8TYZ - chains A and B of the 3 polymer chains in the assembly; structure by X-ray diffraction, 2.68 A resolution.

[Chain A]
Molecule: E1(BilD)
Source organism: Ensifer aridi
Amino-acid sequence (535 residues; each row starts with the number of its first residue):
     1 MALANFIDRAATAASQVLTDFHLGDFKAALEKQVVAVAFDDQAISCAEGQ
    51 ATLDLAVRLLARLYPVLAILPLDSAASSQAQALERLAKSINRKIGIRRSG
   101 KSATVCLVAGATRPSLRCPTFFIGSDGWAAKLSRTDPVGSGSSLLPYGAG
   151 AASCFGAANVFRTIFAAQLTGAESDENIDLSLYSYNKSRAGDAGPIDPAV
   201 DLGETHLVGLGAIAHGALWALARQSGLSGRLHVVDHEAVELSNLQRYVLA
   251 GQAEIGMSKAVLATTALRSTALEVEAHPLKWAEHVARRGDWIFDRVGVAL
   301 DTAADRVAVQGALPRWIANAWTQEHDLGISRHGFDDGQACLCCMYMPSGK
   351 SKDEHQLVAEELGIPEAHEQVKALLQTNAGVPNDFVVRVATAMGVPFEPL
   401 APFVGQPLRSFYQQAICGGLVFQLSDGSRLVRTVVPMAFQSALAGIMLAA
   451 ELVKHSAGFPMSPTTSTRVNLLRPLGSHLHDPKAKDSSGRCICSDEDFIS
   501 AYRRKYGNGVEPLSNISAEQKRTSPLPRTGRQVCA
Unresolved in the structure: 1, 426-431, 509-535
Ion coordination: Zn2+: Cys340, Cys343, Cys491, Cys493
Reported in the primary citation:
  - catalytic residues: Arg246, Cys417
  - conformationally variable residues (domain motion): Cys417
  - Zn2+ coordination: Cys340, Cys343, Cys491, Cys493
  - mutagenesis - R246A, C417A: abolished catalytic activity

[Chain B]
Molecule: Ubl(BilA)
Source organism: Ensifer aridi
Amino-acid sequence (100 residues; numbered -1 to 98; the number before each row is that of its first residue; numbers below 1 keep their minus sign (Ser-1 is residue -1)):
    -1 SNASKDSRKGDNHGGGSGKIEIIVVVNGQPTQVEANPNQPLHVVRTKALE
    49 NTQNVAQPPDNWEFKDEAGNLLDVDKKIGDFGFANTVTLFLSLKAGVAGA
Unresolved in the structure: -1 to 15
Reported in the primary citation:
  - mutagenesis - V95K: unchanged catalytic activity

[Interface between chain A and chain B]
Contacting residue pairs (61):
  Thr170(A) with Gln51(B)
  Gly171(A) with Gln51(B)
  Gly211(A) with Gly97(B)
  Ala212(A) with Gly97(B), hydrogen bond (backbone-backbone); Ala98(B)
  Ile213(A) with Ala96(B); Gly97(B), hydrogen bond (backbone-backbone)
  Arg246(A) with Ala98(B), hydrogen bond (side chain-backbone)
  Tyr247(A) with Ala98(B), hydrogen bond (side chain-backbone)
  Leu300(A) with Val95(B); Ala96(B); Gly97(B), hydrogen bond (backbone-backbone)
  Asp301(A) with Val95(B); Ala96(B); Gly97(B), hydrogen bond (side chain-backbone); Ala98(B), hydrogen bond (side chain-backbone)
  Thr302(A) with Val95(B)
  Ala303(A) with Val95(B)
  Arg306(A) with Val95(B), hydrogen bond (side chain-backbone); Ala96(B); Gly97(B)
  Trp321(A) with Gly94(B); Ala96(B)
  Thr322(A) with Ala96(B), hydrogen bond (backbone-backbone)
  Gln323(A) with Leu91(B); Lys92(B), hydrogen bond (side chain-backbone); Gly94(B)
  His325(A) with Asn25(B), hydrogen bond (backbone-side chain); Gln55(B), hydrogen bond
  Asp326(A) with Asn25(B)
  Met344(A) with Ala93(B), hydrophobic
  Tyr345(A) with Ala93(B); Gly94(B), hydrogen bond (side chain-backbone); Val95(B), hydrophobic
  Ser348(A) with Lys92(B), hydrogen bond
  Arg468(A) with Leu91(B), hydrogen bond (side chain-backbone); Lys92(B); Ala93(B)
  Asn470(A) with Asn25(B)
  Arg473(A) with Gln27(B), hydrogen bond; Thr50(B), hydrogen bond (side chain-backbone); Gln51(B), hydrogen bond (side chain-backbone); Asn52(B)
  Gly476(A) with Gly26(B)
  Ser477(A) with Gly26(B), hydrogen bond (backbone-backbone); Pro28(B)
  His478(A) with Val23(B); Gly26(B), hydrogen bond (backbone-backbone); Phe88(B)
  His480(A) with Phe88(B)
  Asp481(A) with Lys63(B), salt bridge; Ser90(B), hydrogen bond
  Pro482(A) with Lys63(B), hydrogen bond (backbone-side chain); Asp64(B); Glu65(B); Gly67(B); Phe88(B), hydrophobic
  Lys483(A) with Glu61(B), salt bridge
  Ala484(A) with Ala66(B); Gly67(B), hydrogen bond (backbone-backbone); Asn68(B)
Interface residues without a listed pair, chain A (36 interface residues in all): Ala299, Ala320, Glu324, Val434, Pro474
From the paper, about this interface:
  - interface residues, chain B: Gly97(B), Ala98(B)

[Summary]
36 residues of chain A face 26 of chain B across their interface; the contacts include 23 hydrogen bonds and 2
salt bridges. Polar pairs include Asp481(A)-Lys63(B), Lys483(A)-Glu61(B) and Arg246(A)-Ala98(B). Cys340(A),
Cys343(A), Cys491(A) and Cys493(A) form the Zn2+ site. From the paper: catalytic residues Arg246(A) and
Cys417(A); R246A and C417A of chain A abolish catalytic activity.
Here chain A is E1(BilD) and chain B is Ubl(BilA), both from Ensifer aridi. Entry 8TYZ (Structure of a
bacterial E1-E2-Ubl complex (form 2)) was determined by X-ray diffraction (same publication as 8TYX, 8TYY and
8TZ0).
